1MEX - chains L and H; structure by X-ray diffraction, 1.25 A resolution.

== Chain L ==
Molecule: Fab 29G12 light chain
From: Mus musculus
Notes: antibody fragment or engineered binder
Sequence (213 residues; numbered 1 to 213; the number before each row is that of its first residue):
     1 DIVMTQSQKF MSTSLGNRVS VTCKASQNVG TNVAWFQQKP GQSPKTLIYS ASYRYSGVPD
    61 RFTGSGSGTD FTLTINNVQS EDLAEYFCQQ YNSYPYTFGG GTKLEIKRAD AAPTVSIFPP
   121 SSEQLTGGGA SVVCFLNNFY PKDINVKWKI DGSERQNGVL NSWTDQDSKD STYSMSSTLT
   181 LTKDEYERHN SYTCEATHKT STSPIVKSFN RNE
Disulfide bonds: Cys23-Cys88, Cys134-Cys194
Ligand contacts: RAC (4-(2-dimethylcarbamoyl-phenylcarbamoyloxymethyl)-benzoic acid): Ala34, Phe36, Thr46, Tyr49, Ser50, Gln89, Tyr91, Tyr96, Phe98

== Chain H ==
Molecule: Fab 29G12 heavy chain
From: Mus musculus
Notes: antibody fragment or engineered binder
Sequence (215 residues; numbered 1 to 226 plus 4 insertion-coded residues; 15 numbers in that range are skipped by the numbering (no residue carries them; nothing is unmodelled there); the number before each row is that of its first residue; a row labelled like 82A-82C holds insertion residues (82A, then the next letters in order)):
     1 QVQLQQSDAE LVKPGASVKI SCKASGYTFT DHAIHWVKQK PEQGLEWIGY IS
   52A P
    53 GNGDIKYNEK FKGKATLTAD KSSSTAYMQL
82A-82C NSL
    83 TSEDSAVYFC KMEYLD
   102 YWGQGTTLTV SSGGTTPPSV YPLAPGSAAQ
   133 AATNSVTLGC LVKGYFPEPV TV
   156 TW
   162 NSGSLSSG
   171 VHTFPAVLQS
   183 DLYTLSSSVT VPSS
   198 TWP
   202 SQSVT
   208 CNVAHPASST AVDKKIAPA
Not modelled in the structure: 42-43, 133-134
Disulfide bonds: Cys22-Cys92, Cys142-Cys208
Ligand contacts: RAC (4-(2-dimethylcarbamoyl-phenylcarbamoyloxymethyl)-benzoic acid): His35, Val37, Trp47, Lys93, Met94, Glu95, Tyr96

== How chain L and chain H interact ==
Pairs across the interface (55):
  Asp1(L) with Lys62(H)
  Phe36(L) with Trp103(H), hydrophobic
  Gln38(L) with Gln39(H), hydrogen bond
  Ser43(L) with Phe91(H); Trp103(H); Gly104(H)
  Pro44(L) with Trp103(H), hydrogen bond (backbone-side chain)
  Lys45(L) with Asp98(H)
  Thr46(L) with Asp98(H), hydrogen bond
  Tyr55(L) with Tyr96(H); Leu97(H); Asp98(H), hydrogen bond (side chain-backbone)
  Phe87(L) with Gln39(H); Leu45(H), hydrophobic
  Tyr94(L) with Trp47(H), hydrophobic; Tyr50(H); Lys58(H)
  Pro95(L) with Trp47(H), hydrophobic; Asn60(H)
  Tyr96(L) with His35(H); Trp47(H)
  Phe98(L) with Leu45(H)
  Ser116(L) with Thr139(H)
  Phe118(L) with Leu124(H); Ala125(H); Pro126(H); Thr139(H)
  Pro119(L) with Gly127(H)
  Ser121(L) with Tyr122(H); Pro123(H)
  Glu123(L) with Tyr122(H); Pro123(H)
  Gln124(L) with Tyr122(H); Lys145(H)
  Ser131(L) with Leu143(H)
  Phe135(L) with Phe174(H), hydrophobic; Ser188(H); Ser189(H); Ser190(H)
  Asn137(L) with His172(H); Phe174(H); Ser190(H), hydrogen bond
  Asn138(L) with His172(H), hydrogen bond
  Leu160(L) with Val177(H), hydrophobic; Gln179(H)
  Asn161(L) with Val177(H)
  Ser162(L) with Phe174(H); Pro175(H), hydrogen bond (side chain-backbone)
  Trp163(L) with Pro175(H)
  Thr164(L) with Phe174(H)
  Ser174(L) with His172(H), hydrogen bond; Phe174(H)
  Met175(L) with Phe174(H)
  Ser176(L) with Phe174(H); Ser188(H), hydrogen bond
Other interface residues (no listed pair), chain L (34 interface residues in all): Gln42, Val133, Glu213
Other interface residues (no listed pair), chain H (39 interface residues in all): Val37, Glu46, Lys93, Ser128, Leu140, Gly141, Thr173, Lys221

== Overview ==
Chain L and chain H form an interface of 34 and 39 residues respectively; the contacts include 9 hydrogen
bonds. Polar pairs include Gln38(L)-Gln39(H), Pro44(L)-Trp103(H) and Thr46(L)-Asp98(H). Compound RAC is bound
between chain L and chain H.
Here chain L is Fab 29G12 light chain and chain H is Fab 29G12 heavy chain, both from Mus musculus. Entry 1MEX
(Antibody Catalysis of a Bimolecular Cycloaddition Reaction) was determined by X-ray diffraction.
